PDB entry 1P71 | X-ray diffraction, 1.90 A resolution | chains C and B of the 4 polymer chains in the assembly

[Chain C]
Molecule: 21-nt DNA strand
Sequence (21 nucleotides; row label = number of the first residue in the row):
     1 TGCTTATCAA TTTGTTGCAC C
Disordered / not traced: 21

[Chain B]
Protein: DNA-binding protein HU
From: Anabaena sp
UniProtKB: P05514 (DBH_ANASP); residue numbers follow UniProt; this construct covers 1-94
Amino-acid sequence (94 residues; each row starts with the number of its first residue):
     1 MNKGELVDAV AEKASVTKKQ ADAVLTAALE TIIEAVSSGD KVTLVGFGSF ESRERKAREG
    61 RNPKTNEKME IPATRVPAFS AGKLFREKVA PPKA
Disordered / not traced: 94
From the paper describing this entry:
  - binding site for the 21-nt DNA strand: Arg61

[Chain C / chain B interface]
Pairs across the interface (12; chain C residue first):
  DT13(C) with Arg58(B), base contact
  DG14(C) with Arg58(B), hydrogen bond to the sugar; Glu59(B), hydrogen bond to the base
  DT15(C) with Gly60(B), base contact; Arg61(B), hydrogen bond to the base; Met69(B), phosphate contact; Ile71(B), sugar contact
  DT16(C) with Asn62(B), sugar contact; Pro63(B), base contact; Lys64(B), base contact; Met69(B), phosphate contact
  DG17(C) with Lys64(B), sugar contact

[In short]
The interface between chain C and chain B involves 5 residues on one side and 9 on the other; the contacts
include 3 hydrogen bonds. Polar contacts include DG14(C)-Glu59(B), DT15(C)-Arg61(B) and DG14(C)-Arg58(B). The
paper reports a binding site for the 21-nt DNA strand at Arg61(B).
Chain C is a 21-nt DNA strand and chain B is DNA-binding protein HU (Anabaena sp); the structure, Anabaena
HU-DNA corcrystal structure (TR3), was determined by X-ray diffraction together with 1P51 and 1P78 from the
same study.
